PDB entry 7XTD | electron microscopy, 3.90 A resolution | chains N and d of the 35 polymer chains in the assembly

Chain N:
Molecule: 198-nt DNA strand
Sequence (198 nucleotides; numbered -125 to 72; the number before each row is that of its first residue; numbers below 1 keep their minus sign (DG-125 is residue -125)):
  -125 GCTTACGTCA GTCTGGCCAT CTTTGTGTTT GGTGTGTTTG GGTGGTGGCC GTTTTCGTTG
   -65 TTTTTTTCTG TCTCGTGCCT GGTGTCTTGG GTGTAATCCC CTTGGCGGTT AAAACGCGGG
    -5 GGACAGCGCG TACGTGCGTT TAAGCGGTGC TAGAGCTGTC TACGACCAAT TGAGCGGCCT
    55 CGGCACCGGG ATTCTGAT
Unresolved in the structure: -125 to -116, -26 to -16, 8-72

Chain d:
Molecule: Histone H2B type 1-J
Source organism: Homo sapiens
UniProt: P06899 (H2B1J_HUMAN); residues -3 to 122 here correspond to UniProt positions 1-126 (UniProt number = residue number + 4)
Amino-acid sequence (129 residues; numbered -6 to 122; the number before each row is that of its first residue; numbers below 1 keep their minus sign (Gly-6 is residue -6)):
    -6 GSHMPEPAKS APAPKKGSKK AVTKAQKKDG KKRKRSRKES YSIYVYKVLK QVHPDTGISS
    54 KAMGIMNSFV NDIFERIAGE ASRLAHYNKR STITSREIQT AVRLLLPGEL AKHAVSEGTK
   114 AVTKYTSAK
Unresolved in the structure: -6 to 27
Construct notes: expression tag (-6 to -4)
Swiss-Prot annotation at these positions:
  - modified residue: Pro-2 (N-acetylproline), Glu-1 (ADP-ribosyl glutamic acid), Lys2 (N6-(2-hydroxyisobutyryl)lysine), Ser3 (ADP-ribosylserine), Lys8 (N6-(beta-hydroxybutyryl)lysine), Lys9 (N6-(2-hydroxyisobutyryl)lysine), Ser11 (Phosphoserine), Lys12 (N6-acetyllysine), Lys13 (N6-(beta-hydroxybutyryl)lysine), Lys17 (N6-(2-hydroxyisobutyryl)lysine), Lys20 (N6-(2-hydroxyisobutyryl)lysine), Lys21 (N6-(2-hydroxyisobutyryl)lysine), Lys31 (N6-(2-hydroxyisobutyryl)lysine), Glu32 (PolyADP-ribosyl glutamic acid), Ser33 (Phosphoserine), Lys40 (N6-(2-hydroxyisobutyryl)lysine), Lys43 (N6-(2-hydroxyisobutyryl)lysine), Lys54 (N6,N6-dimethyllysine), Arg76 (Dimethylated arginine), Lys82 (N6,N6,N6-trimethyllysine) and 6 more in UniProt
  - glycosylation: Ser109 (O-linked (GlcNAc) serine)
  - cross-link (Glycyl lysine isopeptide (Lys-Gly)): Lys2 (interchain with G-Cter in SUMO2), Lys17 (interchain with G-Cter in SUMO2), Lys31 (interchain with G-Cter in ubiquitin), Lys117 (interchain with G-Cter in ubiquitin)

Chain N / chain d interface:
Residue-residue contacts - 15 pairs, chain N then chain d:
  DG-101(N) - Ile51(d)  sugar contact
  DG-101(N) - Ser52(d)  phosphate contact
  DG-101(N) - Ser53(d)  hydrogen bond to the phosphate
  DT-100(N) - Tyr39(d)  hydrogen bond to the phosphate
  DT-100(N) - Gly50(d)  phosphate contact
  DT-100(N) - Ile51(d)  hydrogen bond to the phosphate
  DG-99(N) - Tyr39(d)  phosphate contact
  DG-94(N) - Arg30(d)  base contact
  DG-92(N) - Arg30(d)  salt bridge to the phosphate
  DG-92(N) - Glu32(d)  sugar contact
  DG-82(N) - Thr85(d)  phosphate contact
  DG-81(N) - Arg83(d)  salt bridge to the phosphate
  DG-81(N) - Ser84(d)  hydrogen bond to the phosphate
  DG-81(N) - Thr85(d)  phosphate contact
  DT-80(N) - Arg83(d)  salt bridge to the phosphate
Other interface residues (no listed pair), chain N (11 interface residues in all): DT-102, DT-93, DT-91
Other interface residues (no listed pair), chain d (12 interface residues in all): Lys54, Lys82

In short:
The interface between chain N and chain d involves 11 residues on one side and 12 on the other, with 4
hydrogen bonds and 3 salt bridges. Polar pairs include DG-101(N)-Ser53(d), DT-100(N)-Tyr39(d) and
DT-100(N)-Ile51(d).
Chain N is a 198-nt DNA strand and chain d is Histone H2B type 1-J (Homo sapiens); the structure, RNA
polymerase II elongation complex transcribing a nucleosome (EC58oct), was determined by electron microscopy,
deposited together with 7XN7, 7XSE, 7XSX, 7XSZ, 7XT7 and 7XTI.
